Entry 7OIU (electron microscopy, 3.70 A resolution); this record covers chains E and F of the 6 polymer chains in the assembly.

== Chain E (and F) ==
Protein: TrwG protein
Source organism: Escherichia coli
Notes: chain F of this document is another copy of the same molecule, construct and numbering; everything in this record applies to it too
Reference sequence: O50335 (O50335_ECOLX); residue numbers follow UniProt; this construct covers 1-231
Amino-acid sequence (231 residues; numbered 1 to 231; the number before each row is that of its first residue):
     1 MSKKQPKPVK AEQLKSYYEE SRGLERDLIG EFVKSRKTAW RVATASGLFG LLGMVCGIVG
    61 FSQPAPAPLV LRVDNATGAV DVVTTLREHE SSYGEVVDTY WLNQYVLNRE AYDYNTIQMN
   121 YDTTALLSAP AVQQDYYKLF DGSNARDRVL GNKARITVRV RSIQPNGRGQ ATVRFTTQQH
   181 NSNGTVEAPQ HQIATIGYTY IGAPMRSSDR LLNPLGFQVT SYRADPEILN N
Unresolved in the structure: 1-11, 63-231 (chain F: 1-21, 63-231)
Construct notes: conflict Ala-188 (Arg in O50335)

== How chain E and chain F interact ==
Contacting residue pairs (5):
  Leu-24(E) with Leu-24(F), hydrophobic; Glu-25(F); Leu-28(F), hydrophobic
  Ser-35(E) with Ser-35(F)
  Phe-49(E) with Phe-49(F), hydrophobic
Also at the interface, not in a pair above, chain E (4 interface residues in all): Glu-31
Also at the interface, not in a pair above, chain F (6 interface residues in all): Phe-32

== In short ==
Chain E and chain F form an interface of 4 and 6 residues respectively.
Chain E and chain F are both TrwG protein (Escherichia coli); the structure, Inner Membrane Complex (IMC)
protomer structure (TrwM/VirB3, TrwK/VirB4, TrwG/VirB8tails) from the fully-assembled R388 type IV secretion
..., was determined by electron microscopy (same publication as 7O3J, 7O3T, 7O3V and 7O41).
